3I0N - chain A; structure by X-ray diffraction, 2.30 A resolution.

== Chain A ==
Name: DNA repair and telomere maintenance protein nbs1
Organism: Schizosaccharomyces pombe
Notes: fragment: N-terminal FHA/BRCT-repeat domain
UniProtKB: O43070 (NBS1_SCHPO); residues 1-324 here = UniProt positions 1-324
Amino-acid sequence (324 residues; numbered 1 to 324; the number before each row is that of its first residue):
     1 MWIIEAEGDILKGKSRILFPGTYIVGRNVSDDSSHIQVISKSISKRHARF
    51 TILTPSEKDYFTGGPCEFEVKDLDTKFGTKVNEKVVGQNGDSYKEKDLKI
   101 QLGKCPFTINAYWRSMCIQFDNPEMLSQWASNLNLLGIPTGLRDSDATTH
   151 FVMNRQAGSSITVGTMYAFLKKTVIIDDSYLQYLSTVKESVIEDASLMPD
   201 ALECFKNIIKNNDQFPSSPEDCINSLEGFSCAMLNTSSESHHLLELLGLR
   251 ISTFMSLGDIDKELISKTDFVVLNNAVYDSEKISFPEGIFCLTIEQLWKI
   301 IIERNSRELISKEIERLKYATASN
Unresolved in the structure: 321-324
Modified positions: K12, K14, K41, K45, K58, K71, K76, K80, K84, K94, K96, K99, K104, K171, K172, K188, K206, K210, K262, K267, K282, K299, K312, K318 (n-dimethyl-lysine; MLY)
Curated features (UniProtKB/Swiss-Prot):
  - mutagenesis: R27 (R27A: Strongly decreased ability to recognize and bind phosphorylated proteins), K45 (K45A: Strongly decreased ability to recognize and bind phosphorylated proteins), K76 (K76A: Strongly decreased ability to recognize and bind phosphorylated proteins), G103 (G103D: Strongly decreased ability to recognize and bind phosphorylated proteins)
From the paper describing this entry:
  - specificity-determining residues: F77
  - mutagenesis - R27A (100-fold): decreased binding to Mdc1 pSDpTD peptide
  - mutagenesis - R27A, G103D: decreased growth
  - mutagenesis - K45A, K76A: unchanged growth
  - mutagenesis - G103D: decreased binding to phosphopeptide

== In short ==
From UniProt: 4 mutagenesis sites. The paper reports that R27A and G103D reduce growth; the specificity
determinant F77; 4 substitutions were tested in all.
Chain A is DNA repair and telomere maintenance protein nbs1 (Schizosaccharomyces pombe); the structure,
Structure of the S. pombe Nbs1 FHA/BRCT-repeat domain, was determined by X-ray diffraction (same publication
as 3I0M).
